8UMD - chains C and E of the 6 polymer chains in the assembly; structure by electron microscopy, 3.60 A resolution.

# Chain C
Molecule: Flagellar motor switch protein FliM
From: Salmonella enterica subsp. enterica serovar Typhimurium
UniProtKB: A0A0D6FLG5 (A0A0D6FLG5_SALTM); residue numbers follow UniProt; this construct covers 1-334
Amino-acid sequence (334 residues; numbered 1 to 334; the number before each row is that of its first residue):
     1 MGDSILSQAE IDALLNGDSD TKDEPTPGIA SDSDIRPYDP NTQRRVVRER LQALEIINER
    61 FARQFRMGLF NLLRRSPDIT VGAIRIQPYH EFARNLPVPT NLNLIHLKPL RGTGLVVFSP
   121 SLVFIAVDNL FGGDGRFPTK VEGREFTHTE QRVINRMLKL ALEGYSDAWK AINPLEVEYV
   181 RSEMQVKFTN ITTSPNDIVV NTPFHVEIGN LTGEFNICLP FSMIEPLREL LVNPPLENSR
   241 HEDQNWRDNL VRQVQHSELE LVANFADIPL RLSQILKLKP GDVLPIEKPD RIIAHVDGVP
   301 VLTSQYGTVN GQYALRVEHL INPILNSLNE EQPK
Unresolved in the structure: 1-33, 324-334

# Chain E
Molecule: Flagellar motor switch protein FliN
From: Salmonella enterica subsp. enterica serovar Typhimurium
UniProtKB: A0A0D6FLI0 (A0A0D6FLI0_SALTM); residue numbers follow UniProt; this construct covers 1-137
Amino-acid sequence (137 residues; numbered 1 to 137; the number before each row is that of its first residue):
     1 MSDMNNPSDE NTGALDDLWA DALNEQKATT TKSAADAVFQ QLGGGDVSGA MQDIDLIMDI
    61 PVKLTVELGR TRMTIKELLR LTQGSVVALD GLAGEPLDIL INGYLIAQGE VVVVADKYGV
   121 RITDIITPSE RMRRLSR
Unresolved in the structure: 1-54, 136-137

# How chain C and chain E interact
Contacting residue pairs (17; chain C residue first):
  Asp-34(C) with Val-113(E); Val-114(E); Ala-115(E), hydrogen bond (backbone-backbone)
  Ile-35(C) with Val-114(E), hydrophobic
  Arg-36(C) with Val-112(E); Val-113(E), hydrogen bond (backbone-backbone); Ala-115(E); Asp-116(E)
  Tyr-38(C) with Val-111(E), hydrophobic; Val-112(E); Val-113(E), hydrophobic; Tyr-118(E)
  Val-46(C) with Asp-116(E)
  Thr-193(C) with Gln-83(E); Gly-84(E)
  Leu-276(C) with Asp-55(E); Ile-57(E)
Interface residues without a listed pair, chain C (10 interface residues in all): Pro-37, Arg-44, Ile-275
Interface residues without a listed pair, chain E (12 interface residues in all): Ile-60

# Overview
The interface between chain C and chain E involves 10 residues on one side and 12 on the other, with 2
hydrogen bonds. The backbones hydrogen-bond at Asp-34(C)/Ala-115(E) and Arg-36(C)/Val-113(E).
Here chain C is Flagellar motor switch protein FliM and chain E is Flagellar motor switch protein FliN, both
from Salmonella enterica subsp. enterica serovar Typhimurium. Entry 8UMD (Cryo-EM structure of a single
subunit of a Counterclockwise-locked form of the Salmonella enterica Typhimurium flagellar ...) was determined
by electron microscopy together with 8UCS, 8UMX, 8UOX and 8UPL from the same study.
